PDB entry 3ZOT | X-ray diffraction, 2.40 A resolution | chain A

[Chain A]
Name: Rhomboid protease glpg
Source organism: Escherichia coli
Notes: EC 3.4.21.105; fragment: core tm domain, residues 92-271
UniProtKB: P09391 (GLPG_ECOLI); residues 92-271 here = UniProt positions 92-271
Chain sequence (180 residues; numbered 92 to 271; the number before each row is that of its first residue):
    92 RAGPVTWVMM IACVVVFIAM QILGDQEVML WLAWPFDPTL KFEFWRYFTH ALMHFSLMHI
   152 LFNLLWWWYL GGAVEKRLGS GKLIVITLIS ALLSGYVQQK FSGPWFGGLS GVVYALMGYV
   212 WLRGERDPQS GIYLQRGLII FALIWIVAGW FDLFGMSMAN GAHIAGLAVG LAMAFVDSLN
Unresolved in the structure: 248-249
Swiss-Prot annotation at these positions:
  - active site: Ser201 (Nucleophile), His254
  - mutagenesis: Asn154 (N154A: Reduced catalytic activity), Gly199 (G199C: Loss of catalytic activity), Ser201 (S201A/C: Loss of catalytic activity), His254 (H254A/C: Loss of catalytic activity)
Covalent attachments: compound L6C linked to Ser201
Ligand contacts: L6C (phenyl N-[(1R)-3-oxidanylidene-1-phenyl-propyl]carbamate): Met149, His150, Phe153, Asn154, Trp157, Val204, Tyr205, Met208, Ala233, Trp236, Ile237, Phe245, His254
Reported in the primary citation:
  - binding site for L6C: Asn154, Ser201, Tyr205, Trp236
  - catalytic residues: His150, Asn154 (proposed by the authors, not directly observed)

[Summary]
Covalently linked compound L6C: at Ser201. From UniProt: active-site residues Ser201 and His254 and 4
mutagenesis sites. From the paper: catalytic residues His150 and Asn154; a binding site for L6C at Asn154,
Ser201 and Tyr205 among others.
Chain A is Rhomboid protease glpg (Escherichia coli); the structure, Structure of E.coli rhomboid protease
GlpG in complex with monobactam L29 (data set 2), was determined by X-ray diffraction (same publication as
3ZMH, 3ZMI and 3ZMJ).
